PDB entry 7FCA | X-ray diffraction, 2.21 A resolution | chains D and F of the 6 polymer chains in the assembly

[Chain D]
Molecule: Fructokinase, PfkB
Source organism: Mycobacterium marinum (strain ATCC BAA-535 / M)
Reference sequence: B2HEF4 (B2HEF4_MYCMM); numbering as in UniProt (aligned over 1-291)
Sequence (291 residues; row label = number of the first residue in the row):
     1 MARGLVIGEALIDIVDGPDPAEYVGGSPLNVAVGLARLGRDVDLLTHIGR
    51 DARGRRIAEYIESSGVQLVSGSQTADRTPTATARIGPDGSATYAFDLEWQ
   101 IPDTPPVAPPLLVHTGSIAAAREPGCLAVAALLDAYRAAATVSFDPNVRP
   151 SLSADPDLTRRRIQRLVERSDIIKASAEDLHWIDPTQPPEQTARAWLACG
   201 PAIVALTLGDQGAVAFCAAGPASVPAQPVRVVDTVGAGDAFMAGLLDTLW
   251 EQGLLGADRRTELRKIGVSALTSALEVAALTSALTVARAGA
Not modelled in the structure: 85-91, 230-231
Differences from the reference sequence: conflict R161 (Glu in B2HEF4)

[Chain F]
Molecule: Fructokinase, PfkB
Source organism: Mycobacterium marinum (strain ATCC BAA-535 / M)
Reference sequence: B2HEF4 (B2HEF4_MYCMM); residues 1-303 here = UniProt positions 1-303
Sequence (303 residues; each row starts with the number of its first residue):
     1 MARGLVIGEALIDIVDGPDPAEYVGGSPLNVAVGLARLGRDVDLLTHIGR
    51 DARGRRIAEYIESSGVQLVSGSQTADRTPTATARIGPDGSATYAFDLEWQ
   101 IPDTPPVTPPLLVHTGSIAAAREPGCLAVAALLDAYRAAATVSFDPNVRP
   151 SLSADPDLTRERIQRLVERSDIIKASAEDLHWIDPTQPPEQTARAWLACG
   201 PAIVALTLGDQGAVAFCAAGPASVPAQPVRVVDTVGAGDAFMAGLLDTLW
   251 EQGLLGADRRTELRKIGVSALTSALEVAALTSALTVARAGADLPYRADLR
   301 QSR
Not modelled in the structure: 16-20, 49, 83-92, 229-232, 291-303
Differences from the reference sequence: conflict T108 (Ala in B2HEF4)

[How chain D and chain F interact]
Pairs across the interface (17; chain D residue first):
  E190(D) - P188(F)
  E190(D) - P189(F)
  Q191(D) - T186(F)  hydrogen bond (side chain-backbone)
  Q191(D) - Q187(F)  hydrogen bond
  Q191(D) - P188(F)
  Q191(D) - Q191(F)
  R194(D) - H181(F)  hydrogen bond
  R194(D) - P185(F)  hydrogen bond (side chain-backbone)
  R194(D) - T186(F)
  R194(D) - Q187(F)  hydrogen bond (side chain-backbone)
  R194(D) - P188(F)
  R194(D) - P189(F)
  C217(D) - H181(F)  hydrogen bond (backbone-side chain)
  A218(D) - H181(F)  hydrogen bond (backbone-side chain)
  G220(D) - H181(F)  hydrogen bond (backbone-side chain)
  P221(D) - H181(F)
  S223(D) - Q211(F)
Interface residues without a listed pair, chain D (9 interface residues in all): A219
Interface residues without a listed pair, chain F (9 interface residues in all): A177

[Overview]
Chain D and chain F each contribute 9 residues to their interface; the contacts include 8 hydrogen bonds.
Polar contacts include Q191(D)-T186(F), Q191(D)-Q187(F) and R194(D)-H181(F).
Here chain D is Fructokinase, PfkB and chain F is Fructokinase, PfkB, both from Mycobacterium marinum (strain
ATCC BAA-535 / M). Entry 7FCA (PfkB(Mycobacterium marinum)) was determined by X-ray diffraction (same
publication as 7CF8).
